PDB entry 8UH7 | X-ray diffraction, 2.63 A resolution | chains B and F of the 10 polymer chains in the assembly

Chain B:
Name: Sliding-clamp-loader large subunit
UniProt: P04526 (LOADL_BPT4); residues 1-319 here = UniProt positions 1-319
Sequence (324 residues; row label = number of the first residue in the row; numbers below 1 keep their minus sign (Gly-4 is residue -4)):
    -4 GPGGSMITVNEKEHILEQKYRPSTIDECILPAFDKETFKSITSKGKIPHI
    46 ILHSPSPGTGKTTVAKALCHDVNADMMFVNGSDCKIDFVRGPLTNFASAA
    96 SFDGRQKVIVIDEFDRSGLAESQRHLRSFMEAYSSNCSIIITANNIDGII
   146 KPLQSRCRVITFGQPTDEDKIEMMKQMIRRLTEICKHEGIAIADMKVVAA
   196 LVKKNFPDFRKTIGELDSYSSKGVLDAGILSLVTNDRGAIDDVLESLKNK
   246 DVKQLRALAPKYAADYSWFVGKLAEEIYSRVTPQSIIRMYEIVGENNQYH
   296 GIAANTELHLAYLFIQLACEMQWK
Disordered / not traced: -4 to 0
Sequence notes: expression tag (-4 to 0)
UniProt features mapped onto this chain:
  - binding site (ATP): Glu12 to Tyr15, Ile24, Gly53 to Thr58, Arg205
Metal / ion sites: Mg2+: Thr57, Glu108 (together with 08T)
Residues lining bound ligands: 08T ([[[(2R,3S,4R,5R)-5-(6-aminopurin-9-yl)-3,4-bis(oxidanyl)oxolan-2-yl]methoxy-oxidanyl-phosphoryl]oxy-oxidanyl-phosphoryl]oxy-tris(fluoranyl)beryllium): Glu12, Tyr15, Arg16, Pro17, Cys23, Ile24, Leu25, Pro52, Gly53, Thr54, Gly55, Lys56, Thr57, Thr58, Glu108, Asn139, Arg175, Phe204, Arg205, Ile208

Chain F:
Name: Sliding clamp
UniProt: P04525 (CLAMP_BPT4); residues 7001-7228 here correspond to UniProt positions 1-228 (UniProt number = residue number - 7000)
Sequence (228 residues; row label = number of the first residue in the row):
  7001 MKLSKDTTALLKNFATINSGIMLKSGQFIMTRAVNGTTYAEANISDVIDF
  7051 DVAIYDLNGFLGILSLVNDDAEISQSEDGNIKIADARSTIFWPAADPSTV
  7101 VAPNKPIPFPVASAVTEIKAEDLQQLLRVSRGLQIDTIAITVKEGKIVIN
  7151 GFNKVEDSALTRVKYSLTLGDYDGENTFNFIINMANMKMQPGNYKLLLWA
  7201 KGKQGAAKFEGEHANYVVALEADSTHDF
Modified / non-standard residues: Mse7001, Mse7022, Mse7030, Mse7184, Mse7187, Mse7189 (selenomethionine; parent Met)

Interface between chain B and chain F:
Residue-residue contacts - 16 pairs, chain B then chain F:
  Thr89(B) - Tyr7055(F)
  Asn90(B) - Tyr7055(F)
  Ser93(B) - Tyr7055(F)
  Ser93(B) - Ala7095(F)
  Ser93(B) - Asp7096(F)  hydrogen bond (backbone-backbone)
  Ser93(B) - Thr7099(F)  hydrogen bond (backbone-side chain)
  Ala94(B) - Ala7094(F)
  Ala94(B) - Asp7096(F)
  Ala95(B) - Ala7094(F)  hydrogen bond (backbone-backbone)
  Ala95(B) - Ala7095(F)
  Ala95(B) - Asp7096(F)
  Phe97(B) - Asp7078(F)
  Phe97(B) - Gly7079(F)
  Asn131(B) - Asp7096(F)
  Asn131(B) - Ser7098(F)  hydrogen bond
  Asn131(B) - Thr7099(F)
Interface residues without a listed pair, chain B (9 interface residues in all): Ala92, Tyr128
Interface residues without a listed pair, chain F (9 interface residues in all): Asn7080

Overview:
Chain B and chain F each contribute 9 residues to their interface, with 4 hydrogen bonds. Among the polar
pairs are Ser93(B)-Thr7099(F), Asn131(B)-Ser7098(F) and Ser93(B)-Asp7096(F). Chain B binds compound 08T.
Curated annotation (UniProt) lists 12 ATP-binding residues on chain B.
Here chain B is Sliding-clamp-loader large subunit and chain F is Sliding clamp. Entry 8UH7 (Structure of T4
Bacteriophage clamp loader bound to the T4 clamp, primer-template DNA, and ATP analog) was determined by X-ray
diffraction together with 8UK9, 8UNF and 8UNH from the same study.
